PDB entry 8B9U | X-ray diffraction, 2.25 A resolution | chains A and C of the 3 polymer chains in the assembly

[Chain A]
Name: ATP-dependent Clp protease ATP-binding subunit ClpC1
Source organism: Mycobacterium tuberculosis (strain ATCC 25618 / H37Rv)
UniProtKB: P9WPC9 (CLPC1_MYCTU); residue numbers follow UniProt; this construct covers 1-144
Chain sequence (144 residues; row label = number of the first residue in the row):
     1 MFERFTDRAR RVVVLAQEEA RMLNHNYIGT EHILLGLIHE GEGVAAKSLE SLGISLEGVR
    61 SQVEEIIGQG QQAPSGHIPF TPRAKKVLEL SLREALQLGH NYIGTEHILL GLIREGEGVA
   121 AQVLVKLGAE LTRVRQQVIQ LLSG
Unresolved in the structure: 1, 143-144
Reported in the primary citation:
  - mutagenesis - F80V: increased growth in response to BacPROTACS
  - binding site for (Mle)v(maa)(e9m)g (chain C): Phe80 (proposed by the authors, not directly observed)
  - mutagenesis - F80V: decreased binding to HBP (proposed by the authors, not directly observed)

[Chain C]
Name: (Mle)v(maa)(e9m)g
Chain sequence (5 residues; each row starts with the number of its first residue):
     1 LVAXG
Modified residues: Leu1 (N-methylleucine; MLE); Ala3 (N-methyl-L-alanine; MAA); E9M (N-methyl-L-tryptophan) at position 4

[Interface between chain A and chain C]
Pairs across the interface (8; chain A residue first):
  Glu3(A) - Leu1(C)  hydrogen bond (side chain-backbone)
  Phe5(A) - Leu1(C)
  Leu88(A) - Ala3(C)
  Glu89(A) - Ala3(C)
  Glu89(A) - E9M_4(C)
  Glu89(A) - Gly5(C)  hydrogen bond (side chain-backbone)
  Leu92(A) - Ala3(C)
  Leu92(A) - E9M_4(C)
Also at the interface, not in a pair above, chain A (7 interface residues in all): Val13, Lys85
From the paper, about this interface:
  - interface residues, chain C: Leu1(C), Ala3(C), Gly5(C)

[Summary]
Chain A and chain C form an interface of 7 and 4 residues respectively; the contacts include 2 hydrogen bonds.
Polar pairs include Glu3(A)-Leu1(C) and Glu89(A)-Gly5(C). The paper reports a binding site for
(Mle)v(maa)(e9m)g (chain C) at Phe80(A); F80V of chain A increases growth in response to BacPROTACS.
Chain A is ATP-dependent Clp protease ATP-binding subunit ClpC1 (Mycobacterium tuberculosis (strain ATCC 25618
/ H37Rv)) and chain C is (Mle)v(maa)(e9m)g; the structure, Structure of ClpC1 NTD from Mycobacterium
tuberculosis, was determined by X-ray diffraction, deposited together with 8B9O.
